PDB entry 6ZWA | X-ray diffraction, 1.68 A resolution | chains A and B

[Chain A]
Protein: MHC class II alpha chain
Organism: Gallus gallus
UniProt: Q4U5Z6 (Q4U5Z6_CHICK); residues 5-185 here correspond to UniProt positions 27-207 (UniProt number = residue number + 22)
Sequence (183 residues; each row starts with the number of its first residue):
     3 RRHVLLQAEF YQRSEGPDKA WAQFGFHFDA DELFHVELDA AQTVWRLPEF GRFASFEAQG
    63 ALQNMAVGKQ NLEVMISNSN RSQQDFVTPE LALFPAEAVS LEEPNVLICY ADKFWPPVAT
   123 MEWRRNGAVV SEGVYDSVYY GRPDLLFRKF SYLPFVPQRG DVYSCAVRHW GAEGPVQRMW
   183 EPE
Differences from the reference sequence: expression tag (3-4)
Cystine bridges: Cys111-Cys167

[Chain B]
Protein: Invariant chain isoform p41, MHC class II beta chain 2
Organism: Gallus gallus
UniProt: chimeric construct of Q6J613, A5HUL4: residues -31 to -12 from Q6J613 (Q6J613_CHICK) positions 87-104 (offset varies); residues 5-189 from A5HUL4 positions 31-215 (UniProt number = residue number + 26)
Sequence (219 residues; row label = number of the first residue in the row; note: 2 numbers in that range are skipped by the numbering (no residue carries them; nothing is unmodelled there); numbers below 1 keep their minus sign (Pro-31 is residue -31)):
   -31 PANKMSMSTM NMPMAM
   -13 KVGGGGSGGG GSGGGGSSAF FFCGAISECH YLNGTERVRY LQRYIYNRQQ YAHFDSDVGK
    47 FVADSPLGEP QAEYWNSNAE LLENRMNEVD RFCRHNYGGV ESFTVQRSVE PKVRVSALQS
   107 GSLPETDRLA CYVTGFYPPE IEVKWFLNGR EETERVVSTD VMQNGDWTYQ VLVVLETVPR
   167 RGDSYVCRVE HASLRQPISQ AWE
Not modelled in the structure: -31 to -30, -13 to 2, 106-109, 165-167, 189
Differences from the reference sequence: linker (-11 to 4); conflict Cys9 (Tyr35 in A5HUL4), Ala11 (Lys37 in A5HUL4), Ser13 (Gly39 in A5HUL4), Tyr26 (Phe52 in A5HUL4), Gln28 (Asp54 in A5HUL4), Tyr30 (Gln56 in A5HUL4), Tyr37 (Phe63 in A5HUL4), Ser51 (Thr77 in A5HUL4), Pro56 (Arg82 in A5HUL4), Arg71 (Leu97 in A5HUL4), Phe78 (Val104 in A5HUL4), Gly85 (Ile111 in A5HUL4), Val86 (Leu112 in A5HUL4)
Cystine bridges: Cys15-Cys79, Cys117-Cys173

[Chain A / chain B interface]
Residue-residue contacts (159):
  Arg3(A) - Tyr17(B)
  Arg3(A) - Leu18(B)
  Arg3(A) - Asn19(B)  hydrogen bond (backbone-backbone)
  Arg4(A) - His16(B)  hydrogen bond
  Arg4(A) - Tyr17(B)
  Arg4(A) - Leu18(B)
  His5(A) - Cys15(B)
  His5(A) - His16(B)
  His5(A) - Tyr17(B)  hydrogen bond (backbone-backbone)
  His5(A) - Val91(B)
  Val6(A) - Cys15(B)
  Val6(A) - His16(B)
  Leu7(A) - Ser13(B)
  Leu7(A) - Glu14(B)
  Leu7(A) - Cys15(B)  hydrogen bond (backbone-backbone)
  Leu7(A) - Tyr17(B)
  Leu7(A) - Asn82(B)
  Leu8(A) - Ile12(B)  hydrophobic
  Leu8(A) - Ser13(B)
  Gln9(A) - Met-25(B)
  Gln9(A) - Ser-24(B)  hydrogen bond (side chain-backbone)
  Gln9(A) - Ala11(B)
  Gln9(A) - Ile12(B)
  Gln9(A) - Ser13(B)  hydrogen bond (backbone-backbone)
  Gln9(A) - Phe78(B)
  Ala10(A) - Ala11(B)
  Glu11(A) - Met-22(B)
  Glu11(A) - Gly10(B)
  Glu11(A) - Ala11(B)  hydrogen bond (backbone-backbone)
  Phe12(A) - Phe8(B)  hydrophobic
  Phe12(A) - Cys9(B)
  Tyr13(A) - Phe8(B)
  Tyr13(A) - Cys9(B)  hydrogen bond (backbone-backbone)
  Gln14(A) - Phe6(B)
  Gln14(A) - Phe7(B)
  Gln14(A) - Phe8(B)
  Arg15(A) - Phe6(B)
  Arg15(A) - Phe7(B)  hydrogen bond (backbone-backbone)
  Ser16(A) - Ala5(B)  hydrogen bond (side chain-backbone)
  Ser16(A) - Phe6(B)
  Glu17(A) - Ser4(B)
  Glu17(A) - Ala5(B)  hydrogen bond (backbone-backbone)
  Glu17(A) - Phe7(B)
  Gly18(A) - Ser4(B)
  Trp23(A) - Phe6(B)  hydrophobic
  Phe26(A) - Met-25(B)  hydrophobic
  Phe28(A) - Met-27(B)  hydrophobic
  Phe28(A) - Ser-26(B)
  Phe28(A) - Phe78(B)  hydrophobic
  Phe28(A) - Asn82(B)
  Phe30(A) - Thr90(B)
  Phe30(A) - Val91(B)  hydrophobic
  Phe30(A) - Tyr123(B)
  Phe30(A) - Trp153(B)  hydrophobic
  Ala32(A) - Gln149(B)  hydrogen bond (backbone-side chain)
  Ala32(A) - Tyr155(B)
  Asp33(A) - Tyr123(B)
  Asp33(A) - Gln149(B)  hydrogen bond
  Asp33(A) - Trp153(B)
  Asp33(A) - Tyr155(B)  hydrogen bond
  Glu34(A) - Trp153(B)  hydrogen bond (backbone-side chain)
  Leu35(A) - Phe89(B)  hydrophobic
  Leu35(A) - Thr90(B)
  Leu35(A) - Trp153(B)  hydrophobic
  Trp47(A) - Met-27(B)  hydrophobic
  Arg48(A) - Gly151(B)
  Arg48(A) - Asp152(B)
  Arg48(A) - Trp153(B)
  Leu49(A) - Arg93(B)
  Glu51(A) - Arg93(B)  salt bridge
  Phe52(A) - Phe89(B)  hydrophobic
  Phe52(A) - Trp153(B)
  Phe55(A) - Asn-29(B)  hydrogen bond (backbone-backbone)
  Phe55(A) - Phe89(B)  hydrophobic
  Ala56(A) - Asn-29(B)
  Ala56(A) - Phe89(B)  hydrophobic
  Ser57(A) - Asn-29(B)  hydrogen bond (backbone-backbone)
  Ser57(A) - Lys-28(B)
  Ser57(A) - Met-27(B)  hydrogen bond (backbone-backbone)
  Phe58(A) - Met-27(B)
  Phe58(A) - Met-25(B)  hydrophobic
  Glu59(A) - Lys-28(B)  salt bridge
  Gly62(A) - Met-25(B)
  Ala63(A) - Met-25(B)
  Asn66(A) - Met-25(B)
  Asn66(A) - Ser-24(B)  hydrogen bond (side chain-backbone)
  Asn66(A) - Thr-23(B)
  Asn66(A) - Met-22(B)
  Val69(A) - Met-22(B)
  Val69(A) - Met-20(B)  hydrophobic
  Gly70(A) - Met-22(B)
  Gln72(A) - Met-20(B)
  Asn73(A) - Asn-21(B)  hydrogen bond (side chain-backbone)
  Asn73(A) - Met-20(B)
  Asn73(A) - Pro-19(B)
  Leu74(A) - Phe8(B)
  Leu74(A) - Cys9(B)  hydrophobic
  Val76(A) - Pro-19(B)
  Val76(A) - Met-18(B)
  Val76(A) - Ala-17(B)
  Met77(A) - Pro-19(B)  hydrophobic
  Met77(A) - Cys9(B)  hydrophobic
  Met77(A) - Tyr32(B)  hydrophobic
  Met77(A) - Tyr37(B)
  Met77(A) - Leu53(B)  hydrophobic
  Ile78(A) - Phe7(B)  hydrophobic
  Ile78(A) - Tyr32(B)
  Asn80(A) - Met-18(B)  hydrogen bond (side chain-backbone)
  Asn80(A) - Ala-17(B)
  Asn80(A) - Met-16(B)  hydrogen bond (side chain-backbone)
  Asn80(A) - Leu53(B)
  Asn80(A) - Gln57(B)
  Ser81(A) - Tyr32(B)  hydrogen bond
  Arg83(A) - Phe7(B)
  Ser84(A) - Tyr32(B)  hydrogen bond (backbone-side chain)
  Ser84(A) - Asn33(B)  hydrogen bond (backbone-side chain)
  Gln85(A) - Ala5(B)
  Gln85(A) - Phe6(B)
  Gln85(A) - Phe7(B)
  Gln85(A) - Asn33(B)
  Gln86(A) - Asn33(B)
  Gln86(A) - Arg34(B)
  Asp87(A) - Arg34(B)  hydrogen bond (backbone-side chain)
  Phe88(A) - Phe6(B)  hydrophobic
  Val89(A) - Arg34(B)
  Phe96(A) - Met148(B)  hydrophobic
  Phe96(A) - Gln149(B)
  Phe96(A) - Asn150(B)
  Phe96(A) - Gln156(B)
  Pro97(A) - Tyr118(B)  hydrogen bond (backbone-side chain)
  Pro97(A) - Gln156(B)  hydrogen bond (backbone-side chain)
  Ala98(A) - Tyr118(B)
  Ala98(A) - Thr120(B)
  Ala98(A) - Gln156(B)  hydrogen bond (backbone-side chain)
  Glu99(A) - Tyr118(B)
  Ala100(A) - Arg100(B)
  Ala100(A) - Tyr118(B)
  Val101(A) - Arg100(B)  hydrogen bond (backbone-side chain)
  Ser102(A) - Arg100(B)  hydrogen bond
  Ile110(A) - Asn150(B)
  Trp117(A) - Phe8(B)  hydrophobic
  Trp117(A) - Asn33(B)
  Trp117(A) - Arg34(B)
  Pro118(A) - Phe6(B)  hydrophobic
  Pro119(A) - Phe8(B)  hydrophobic
  Leu147(A) - Ile31(B)  hydrophobic
  Leu147(A) - Arg34(B)
  Leu147(A) - Gln35(B)
  Leu147(A) - Gln36(B)
  Phe149(A) - Phe8(B)  hydrophobic
  Arg150(A) - Gln149(B)  hydrogen bond
  Phe152(A) - Gln149(B)
  Phe152(A) - Asn150(B)
  Phe152(A) - Gly151(B)
  Tyr154(A) - Asn150(B)  hydrogen bond (side chain-backbone)
  Tyr154(A) - Gly151(B)  hydrogen bond (side chain-backbone)
  Tyr154(A) - Asp152(B)  hydrogen bond (side chain-backbone)
  Trp172(A) - Phe6(B)
  Glu185(A) - Tyr118(B)
Other interface residues (no listed pair), chain A (77 interface residues in all): Phe36, Tyr112, Val120, Tyr142, Leu148
Other interface residues (no listed pair), chain B (59 interface residues in all): Ser3, Gly85

[Summary]
Chain A and chain B form an interface of 77 and 59 residues respectively; the contacts include 35 hydrogen
bonds and 2 salt bridges. Among the polar pairs are Glu51(A)-Arg93(B), Glu59(A)-Lys-28(B) and
Arg4(A)-His16(B).
Here chain A is MHC class II alpha chain and chain B is Invariant chain isoform p41, MHC class II beta chain
2, both from Gallus gallus. Entry 6ZWA (CLIP peptide bound to chicken MHC class II molecule (BL-2) from B19
haplotype) was determined by X-ray diffraction.
